Entry 8G3A (electron microscopy, 3.40 A resolution); this record covers chains A and E of the 5 polymer chains in the assembly.

# Chain A
Protein: Bacitracin export permease protein BceB
From: Bacillus subtilis subsp. subtilis str. 168
UniProtKB: O34741 (BCEB_BACSU); residue numbers follow UniProt; this construct covers 1-646
Amino-acid sequence (646 residues; each row starts with the number of its first residue):
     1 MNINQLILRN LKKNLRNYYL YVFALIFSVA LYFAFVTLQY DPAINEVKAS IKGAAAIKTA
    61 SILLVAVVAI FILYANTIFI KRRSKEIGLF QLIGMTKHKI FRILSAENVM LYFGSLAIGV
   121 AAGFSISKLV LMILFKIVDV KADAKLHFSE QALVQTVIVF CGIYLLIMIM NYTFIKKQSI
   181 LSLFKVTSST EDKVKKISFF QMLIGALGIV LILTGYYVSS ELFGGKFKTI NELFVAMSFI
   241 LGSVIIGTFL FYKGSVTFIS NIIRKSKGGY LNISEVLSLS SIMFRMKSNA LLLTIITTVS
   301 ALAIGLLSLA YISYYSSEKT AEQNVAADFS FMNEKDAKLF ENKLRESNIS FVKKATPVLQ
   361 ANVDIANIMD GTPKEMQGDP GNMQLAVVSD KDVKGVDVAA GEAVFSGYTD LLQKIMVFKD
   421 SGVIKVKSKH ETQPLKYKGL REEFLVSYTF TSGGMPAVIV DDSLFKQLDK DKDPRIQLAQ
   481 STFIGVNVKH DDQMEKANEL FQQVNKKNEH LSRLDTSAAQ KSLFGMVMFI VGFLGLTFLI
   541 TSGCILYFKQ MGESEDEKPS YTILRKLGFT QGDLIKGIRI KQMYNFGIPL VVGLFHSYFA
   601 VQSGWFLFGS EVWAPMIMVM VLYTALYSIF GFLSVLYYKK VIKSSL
Unresolved in the structure: 184-194
Ligand contacts:
  - 6OU ([(2R)-1-[2-azanylethoxy(oxidanyl)phosphoryl]oxy-3-hexadecanoyloxy-propan-2-yl] (Z)-octadec-9-enoate), molecule 1: Leu-15, Arg-16, Tyr-19, Leu-20, Val-22, Phe-23, Ile-26, Phe-27, Ala-30, Ile-126, Leu-626, Phe-630, Leu-633
  - 6OU, molecule 2: Phe-27, Ile-133, Lys-136, Ile-137, Asp-139, Leu-307, Tyr-311, Lys-521, Met-528, Gly-532, Phe-533, Gly-535, Leu-536, Tyr-623

# Chain E
Protein: Sensor protein BceS
From: Bacillus subtilis subsp. subtilis str. 168
Notes: EC 2.7.13.3
UniProtKB: O35044 (BCES_BACSU); residue numbers follow UniProt; this construct covers 1-334
Amino-acid sequence (334 residues; each row starts with the number of its first residue):
     1 MIKAFLIERR SWIAAFLFQQ ALMLFIAFVD PSISFGNVLY MVYLCILFFI IFLWFRYRKE
    61 TAFYKSLKTW ENNLDVTAIN EPETPFEAMV ERSIAGQTEH LKQTAARHRL ALENEKDELM
   121 AWIHEVKTPL TAMHLIIDRM EEKALKSQLS YEWLRIHLLL DQQLHQKRIS FIENDLSVEF
   181 IQLQPLIFKE IKDLQSWCIQ KGIGFDIQLE AKEVLSDAKW LAFIIRQLLT NAVKYSEASE
   241 IEIKSFQKGE QTQLQVKDCG RGIDPKDVPR IFDKGFTSTT DHHDQASTGM GLYLAKKAAA
   301 PLLIHIDVES EFGAGTVFTL TFPIRNQFEH VISV
UniProt features mapped onto this chain:
  - modified residue: His-124 (Phosphohistidine)
What the authors report for this chain:
  - mutagenesis - E115K, E115K/K116E: decreased catalytic activity
  - mutagenesis - E115K/H124Q: unchanged catalytic activity
  - post-translational modification sites: His-124 (proposed by the authors, not directly observed)

# Chain A / chain E interface
Residue-residue contacts - 6 pairs, chain A then chain E:
  Ser-125(A) / Tyr-40(E)  hydrogen bond (backbone-side chain)
  Ser-125(A) / Tyr-43(E)  hydrogen bond
  Ile-126(A) / Tyr-40(E)
  Lys-128(A) / Asn-37(E)  hydrogen bond
  Lys-128(A) / Tyr-40(E)
  Leu-129(A) / Tyr-40(E)
Also at the interface, not in a pair above, chain A (7 interface residues in all): Ser-127, Met-132, Leu-146
Also at the interface, not in a pair above, chain E (5 interface residues in all): Leu-44, Leu-47

# In short
Chain A and chain E form an interface of 7 and 5 residues respectively, with 3 hydrogen bonds. Among the polar
pairs are Ser-125(A)/Tyr-40(E), Ser-125(A)/Tyr-43(E) and Lys-128(A)/Asn-37(E). Ligands of chain A: compound
6OU. From the paper: E115K and E115K/K116E of chain E reduce catalytic activity; a modification site at
His-124(E).
Chain A is Bacitracin export permease protein BceB and chain E is Sensor protein BceS, both from Bacillus
subtilis subsp. subtilis str. 168; the structure, BceAB-S nucleotide free TM state 1, was determined by
electron microscopy, deposited together with 8G3B, 8G3F, 8G3L, 8G4C and 8G4D.
